Entry 6F5P (X-ray diffraction, 4.14 A resolution (low resolution: residue-level contacts below are approximate; hydrogen-bond / salt-bridge calls are withheld)); this record covers chains D and C of the 8 polymer chains in the assembly.

Chain D:
Molecule: Polymerase acidic protein
Organism: Influenza C virus (strain C/Johannesburg/1/1966)
Notes: EC 3.1.-.-
Reference sequence: Q9IMP5 (PA_INCJH); numbering as in UniProt (aligned over 1-709)
Amino-acid sequence (709 residues; each row starts with the number of its first residue):
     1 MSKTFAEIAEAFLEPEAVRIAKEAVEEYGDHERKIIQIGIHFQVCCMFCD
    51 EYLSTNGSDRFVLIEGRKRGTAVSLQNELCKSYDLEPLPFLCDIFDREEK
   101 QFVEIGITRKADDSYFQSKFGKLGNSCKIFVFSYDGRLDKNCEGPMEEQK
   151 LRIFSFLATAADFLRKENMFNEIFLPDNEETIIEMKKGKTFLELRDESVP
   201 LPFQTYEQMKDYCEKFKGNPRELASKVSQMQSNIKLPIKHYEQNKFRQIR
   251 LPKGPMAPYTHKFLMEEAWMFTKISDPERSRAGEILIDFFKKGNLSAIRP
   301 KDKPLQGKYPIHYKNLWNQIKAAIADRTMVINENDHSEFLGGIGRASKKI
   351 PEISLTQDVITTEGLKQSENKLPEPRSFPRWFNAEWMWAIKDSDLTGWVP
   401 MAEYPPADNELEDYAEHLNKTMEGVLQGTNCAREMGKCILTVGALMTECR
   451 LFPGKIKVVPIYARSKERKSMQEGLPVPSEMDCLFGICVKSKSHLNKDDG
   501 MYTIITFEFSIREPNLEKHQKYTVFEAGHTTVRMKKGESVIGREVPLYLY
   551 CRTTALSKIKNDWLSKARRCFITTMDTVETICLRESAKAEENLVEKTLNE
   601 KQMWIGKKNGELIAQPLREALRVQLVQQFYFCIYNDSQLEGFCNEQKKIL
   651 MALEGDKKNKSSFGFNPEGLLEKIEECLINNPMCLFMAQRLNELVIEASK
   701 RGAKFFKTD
Disordered / not traced: 709
Metal / ion sites: Mg2+ near E104 (its only coordinating residue here)
Swiss-Prot annotation at these positions:
  - motif: R109 to G124 (Nuclear localization signal 1 (NLS1)), K166 to S228 (Nuclear localization signal 2 (NLS2))
  - binding site (Mn(2+)): H41, E65, D93, E104, I105
Reported in the primary citation:
  - binding site for DNA-directed RNA polymerase subunit: P237, Y241, N659, S661, F663, K704
  - mutagenesis - P237A, Y241A, F663A: decreased catalytic activity on both transcription and replication
  - mutagenesis - K239A, E242A, R701A: unchanged catalytic activity (polymerase activity)
  - mutagenesis - K657A, N659A, S661A, K704A: decreased catalytic activity on mRNA levels

Chain C:
Molecule: RNA-directed RNA polymerase catalytic subunit
Organism: Influenza C virus (strain C/Johannesburg/1/1966)
Notes: EC 2.7.7.48
Reference sequence: Q9IMP4 (RDRP_INCJH); residue numbers follow UniProt; this construct covers 1-754
Amino-acid sequence (754 residues; numbered 1 to 754; the number before each row is that of its first residue):
     1 MEINPYLMFLNNDVTSLISTTYPYTGPPPMSHGSSTKYTLETIKRTYDYS
    51 RTSVEKTSKVFNIPRRKFCNCLEDKDELVKPTGNVDISSLLGLAEMMEKR
   101 MGEGFFKHCVMEAETEILKMHFSRLTEGRQTYDWTSERNMPAATALQLTV
   151 DAIKETEGPFKGTTMLEYCNKMIEMLDWKEIKFKKVKTVVRREKDKRSGK
   201 EIKTKVPVMGIDSIKHDEFLIRALTINTMAKDGERGKLQRRAIATPGMIV
   251 RPFSKIVETVAQKICEKLKESGLPVGGNEKKAKLKTTVTSLNARMNSDQF
   301 AVNITGDNSKWNECQQPEAYLALLAYITKDSSDLMKDLCSVAPVLFCNKF
   351 VKLGQGIRLSNKRKTKEVIIKAEKMGKYKNLMREEYKNLFEPLEKYIQKD
   401 VCFLPGGMLMGMFNMLSTVLGVSTLCYMDEELKAKGCFWTGLQSSDDFVL
   451 FAVASNWSNIHWTIRRFNAVCKLIGINMSLEKSYGSLPELFEFTSMFFDG
   501 EFVSNLAMELPAFTTAGVNEGVDFTAAMSIIKTNMINNSLSPSTALMALR
   551 ICLQEFRATYRVHPWDSRVKGGRMKIINEFIKTIENKDGLLIADGGKLMN
   601 NISTLHIPEEVLKFEKMDEQYRNRVFNPKNPFTNFDKTIDIFRAHGPIRV
   651 EENEAVVSTHSFRTRANRTLLNTDMRAMMAEEKRYQMVCDMFKSVFESAD
   701 INPPIGAMSIGEAIEEKLLERAKMKRDIGAIEDSEYEEIKDIIRDAKKAR
   751 LESR
Disordered / not traced: 192-202, 633-653, 754
Swiss-Prot annotation at these positions:
  - region: R251 to E258 (Promoter-binding site)
  - motif (Nuclear localization signal): V189 to R197, K205 to E218
Reported in the primary citation:
  - binding site for DNA-directed RNA polymerase subunit: W457, H461, R465
  - mutagenesis - H461A, R465A: decreased catalytic activity
  - mutagenesis - W457A: decreased catalytic activity on both transcription and replication
  - mutagenesis - S458A: unchanged catalytic activity (polymerase activity)

Chain D / chain C interface:
Contacting residue pairs (308):
  M1(D) - E116(C)
  M1(D) - K119(C)
  S2(D) - K119(C)
  K3(D) - E112(C)
  K3(D) - T115(C)
  K3(D) - K263(C)
  T4(D) - T115(C)
  F5(D) - T115(C)
  I8(D) - T115(C)
  R33(D) - L334(C)
  D135(D) - A707(C)
  R165(D) - I705(C)
  R165(D) - G706(C)
  R165(D) - A707(C)
  K166(D) - I705(C)
  E167(D) - K119(C)
  N168(D) - K119(C)
  N168(D) - H121(C)
  N168(D) - T163(C)
  N171(D) - G162(C)
  N171(D) - E167(C)
  I183(D) - L334(C)
  M185(D) - I173(C)
  M185(D) - D337(C)
  M185(D) - L338(C)
  K186(D) - N170(C)
  K186(D) - I173(C)
  K186(D) - E174(C)
  K187(D) - D337(C)
  G188(D) - I173(C)
  G188(D) - D177(C)
  K189(D) - D177(C)
  T190(D) - L176(C)
  T190(D) - D177(C)
  T190(D) - H216(C)
  F191(D) - I173(C)
  F191(D) - V341(C)
  F191(D) - V344(C)
  E193(D) - V60(C)
  L194(D) - N348(C)
  R195(D) - S340(C)
  E197(D) - S58(C)
  E197(D) - K59(C)
  E197(D) - V60(C)
  E197(D) - R65(C)
  E197(D) - K67(C)
  S198(D) - V344(C)
  S198(D) - C347(C)
  S198(D) - N348(C)
  V199(D) - K67(C)
  P200(D) - C69(C)
  P200(D) - E318(C)
  L201(D) - N70(C)
  L201(D) - I87(C)
  Q204(D) - K56(C)
  Q204(D) - K67(C)
  Y206(D) - S340(C)
  M209(D) - L321(C)
  K210(D) - K336(C)
  Y212(D) - I87(C)
  Y212(D) - S88(C)
  C213(D) - A322(C)
  C213(D) - A325(C)
  C213(D) - Y326(C)
  E214(D) - K329(C)
  E214(D) - K336(C)
  F216(D) - S88(C)
  F216(D) - L91(C)
  F216(D) - G92(C)
  F216(D) - E95(C)
  F216(D) - Y326(C)
  K217(D) - E95(C)
  K217(D) - K99(C)
  G218(D) - E95(C)
  E222(D) - S89(C)
  E222(D) - E431(C)
  L223(D) - E431(C)
  L223(D) - L432(C)
  L223(D) - R466(C)
  S225(D) - L473(C)
  K226(D) - Y427(C)
  K226(D) - E431(C)
  K226(D) - W439(C)
  K226(D) - R466(C)
  V227(D) - R466(C)
  Q229(D) - L78(C)
  Q229(D) - A469(C)
  M230(D) - R465(C)
  M230(D) - R466(C)
  M230(D) - A469(C)
  S232(D) - L78(C)
  N233(D) - L78(C)
  N233(D) - V79(C)
  K235(D) - V79(C)
  K235(D) - R465(C)
  L236(D) - L480(C)
  P237(D) - R465(C)
  I238(D) - H461(C)
  P277(D) - R568(C)
  E278(D) - K570(C)
  R281(D) - K570(C)
  R345(D) - K364(C)
  S347(D) - K364(C)
  S347(D) - T365(C)
  S347(D) - E367(C)
  K348(D) - T365(C)
  K348(D) - K366(C)
  K348(D) - E367(C)
  K349(D) - E367(C)
  I350(D) - E367(C)
  I350(D) - V368(C)
  E352(D) - I370(C)
  E352(D) - K374(C)
  E352(D) - K377(C)
  E352(D) - Y378(C)
  L355(D) - V368(C)
  L355(D) - Y378(C)
  T356(D) - K377(C)
  G364(D) - N361(C)
  G364(D) - K366(C)
  L365(D) - S360(C)
  L365(D) - N361(C)
  L365(D) - R363(C)
  K366(D) - V368(C)
  K366(D) - L381(C)
  Q367(D) - L359(C)
  Q367(D) - S360(C)
  S368(D) - I357(C)
  S368(D) - R358(C)
  S368(D) - L359(C)
  E369(D) - R383(C)
  N370(D) - K37(C)
  N370(D) - R383(C)
  N383(D) - M1(C)
  N383(D) - E2(C)
  N383(D) - I3(C)
  W386(D) - P5(C)
  M387(D) - M1(C)
  M387(D) - I3(C)
  P400(D) - Q554(C)
  M401(D) - I551(C)
  M401(D) - Q554(C)
  A402(D) - R550(C)
  A402(D) - L553(C)
  A402(D) - Q554(C)
  A402(D) - R557(C)
  E403(D) - R550(C)
  E403(D) - L553(C)
  E403(D) - R557(C)
  E403(D) - P564(C)
  E403(D) - K597(C)
  E403(D) - L598(C)
  Y404(D) - R550(C)
  P405(D) - L546(C)
  P405(D) - L598(C)
  P405(D) - N600(C)
  P405(D) - N601(C)
  P406(D) - L598(C)
  P406(D) - M599(C)
  P406(D) - N601(C)
  L411(D) - I602(C)
  E412(D) - N601(C)
  E412(D) - S603(C)
  Y414(D) - P542(C)
  A415(D) - S543(C)
  A415(D) - L546(C)
  A415(D) - I602(C)
  E416(D) - L546(C)
  L418(D) - S543(C)
  N419(D) - S543(C)
  N419(D) - M547(C)
  N419(D) - R550(C)
  E423(D) - M547(C)
  E423(D) - R550(C)
  T447(D) - R561(C)
  R450(D) - R665(C)
  D499(D) - M30(C)
  M501(D) - H32(C)
  S557(D) - M30(C)
  I559(D) - M30(C)
  W563(D) - T25(C)
  W563(D) - G26(C)
  W563(D) - P27(C)
  K566(D) - T514(C)
  K566(D) - E555(C)
  R568(D) - I551(C)
  R568(D) - Q554(C)
  R568(D) - E555(C)
  R569(D) - P511(C)
  R569(D) - T514(C)
  C570(D) - T25(C)
  F571(D) - M547(C)
  I572(D) - T544(C)
  T573(D) - T25(C)
  T573(D) - L510(C)
  M575(D) - S543(C)
  M575(D) - T544(C)
  M575(D) - M547(C)
  D576(D) - L506(C)
  D576(D) - T544(C)
  T577(D) - L17(C)
  T577(D) - S19(C)
  T577(D) - T20(C)
  E579(D) - S541(C)
  E579(D) - P542(C)
  E579(D) - S543(C)
  E579(D) - T544(C)
  T580(D) - S504(C)
  I581(D) - L17(C)
  L583(D) - S541(C)
  R584(D) - E501(C)
  R584(D) - S504(C)
  K601(D) - N12(C)
  Q602(D) - N11(C)
  M603(D) - N12(C)
  W604(D) - L7(C)
  W604(D) - M8(C)
  W604(D) - N11(C)
  I605(D) - I3(C)
  I605(D) - N4(C)
  G606(D) - E2(C)
  G606(D) - I3(C)
  G606(D) - N4(C)
  G606(D) - L7(C)
  K607(D) - M1(C)
  K607(D) - E2(C)
  K608(D) - M1(C)
  L612(D) - L7(C)
  Q624(D) - M8(C)
  Q624(D) - T20(C)
  Q627(D) - P5(C)
  Q627(D) - T20(C)
  Q628(D) - T20(C)
  Q628(D) - T25(C)
  F631(D) - T20(C)
  F631(D) - P23(C)
  F631(D) - T25(C)
  C632(D) - T25(C)
  C632(D) - G26(C)
  C632(D) - P27(C)
  N635(D) - P23(C)
  N635(D) - G26(C)
  N635(D) - P27(C)
  N635(D) - R235(C)
  S637(D) - P29(C)
  S637(D) - L238(C)
  Q638(D) - L238(C)
  E640(D) - P28(C)
  E640(D) - P29(C)
  E640(D) - R235(C)
  E640(D) - G236(C)
  C643(D) - T21(C)
  C643(D) - P23(C)
  N644(D) - R235(C)
  N644(D) - G236(C)
  Q646(D) - Y6(C)
  Q646(D) - T21(C)
  K647(D) - Y22(C)
  K647(D) - E492(C)
  K648(D) - K482(C)
  K648(D) - Y484(C)
  L650(D) - F9(C)
  L650(D) - V14(C)
  M651(D) - Y484(C)
  M651(D) - L490(C)
  M651(D) - F491(C)
  M651(D) - F497(C)
  L653(D) - V14(C)
  E654(D) - D13(C)
  E654(D) - V14(C)
  E654(D) - T15(C)
  E654(D) - L490(C)
  E654(D) - D499(C)
  G655(D) - L490(C)
  K657(D) - F9(C)
  K657(D) - L10(C)
  K658(D) - E489(C)
  K658(D) - D499(C)
  K660(D) - S486(C)
  K660(D) - L487(C)
  K660(D) - E489(C)
  S661(D) - W457(C)
  S662(D) - G485(C)
  S662(D) - S486(C)
  F663(D) - I304(C)
  F663(D) - Y484(C)
  F663(D) - G485(C)
  G664(D) - S483(C)
  G664(D) - Y484(C)
  F665(D) - L480(C)
  F665(D) - S483(C)
  N666(D) - L480(C)
  N666(D) - E481(C)
  G669(D) - E481(C)
  L670(D) - E481(C)
  K673(D) - K237(C)
  E676(D) - L238(C)
  E676(D) - Q239(C)
  C677(D) - L238(C)
  M687(D) - Y6(C)
  R690(D) - E2(C)
  R690(D) - I3(C)
  R690(D) - N4(C)
  L691(D) - Y6(C)
  E693(D) - N4(C)
  L694(D) - Y6(C)
  L694(D) - L10(C)
  A698(D) - L10(C)
Interface residues without a listed pair, chain D (172 interface residues in all): E32, M169, E184, P202, K371, M422, E480, V623, L639, G641, F642, E645, F686, E697
Interface residues without a listed pair, chain C (179 interface residues in all): S16, F61, H108, M111, E114, R124, L224, E234, E266, N303, A319, D333, L345, I369, W462, I464, N468, V470, K472, M478, L540, A548, G571

Overview:
Chain D and chain C form an interface of 172 and 179 residues respectively. The paper reports a binding site
for DNA-directed RNA polymerase subunit at P237(D), Y241(D) and W457(C) among others; K657A, N659A and S661A
of chain D, among others, reduce catalytic activity on mRNA levels; 14 substitutions were tested in all.
Here chain D is Polymerase acidic protein and chain C is RNA-directed RNA polymerase catalytic subunit, both
from Influenza C virus (strain C/Johannesburg/1/1966). Entry 6F5P (A mechanism for the activation of the
influenza virus transcriptase) was determined by X-ray diffraction (same publication as 6F5O).
